Entry 2BB6 (X-ray diffraction, 2.00 A resolution); this record covers chain A.

Chain A:
Name: Transcobalamin II
Source organism: Bos taurus
UniProtKB: Q9XSC9 (TCO2_BOVIN); residues 1-414 here correspond to UniProt positions 19-432 (UniProt number = residue number + 18)
Sequence (414 residues; row label = number of the first residue in the row):
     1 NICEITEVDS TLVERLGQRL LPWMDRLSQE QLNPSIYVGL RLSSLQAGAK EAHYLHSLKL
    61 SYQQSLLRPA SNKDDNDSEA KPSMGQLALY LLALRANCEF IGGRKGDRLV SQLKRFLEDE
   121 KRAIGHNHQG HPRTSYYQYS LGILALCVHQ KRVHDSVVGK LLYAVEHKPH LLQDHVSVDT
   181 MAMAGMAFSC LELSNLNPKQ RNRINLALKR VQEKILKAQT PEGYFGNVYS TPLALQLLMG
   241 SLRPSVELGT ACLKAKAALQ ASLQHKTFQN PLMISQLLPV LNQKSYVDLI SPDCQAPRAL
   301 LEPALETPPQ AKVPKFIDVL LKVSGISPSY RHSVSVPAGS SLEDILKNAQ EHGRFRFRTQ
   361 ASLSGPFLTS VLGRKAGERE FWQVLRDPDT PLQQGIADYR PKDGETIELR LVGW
Disulfide bonds: Cys3-Cys252, Cys98-Cys294, Cys147-Cys190
Ion coordination: cobalamin Co near His175 (its only coordinating residue here)
Small-molecule neighbours: cobalamin (B12): Ser83, Gly85, Gln86, Leu89, Thr134, Ser135, Tyr137, Gln138, Leu141, His175, Val176, Asp179, Thr180, Asn227, Tyr229, Ser230, Leu233, Asn270, Leu272, Met273, Gln276, Ser362, Leu363, Ser364, Gly365, Pro366, Phe367, Leu368, Arg379, Phe381, Trp382, Gln383, Val384, Pro391, Leu392, Gln393, Gln394, Gly395, Trp414
Swiss-Prot annotation at these positions:
  - binding site (cob(II)alamin): Gln86, Thr134 to Gln138, His175 to Asp179, Asn227, Ser230, Gln276, Trp382 to Val384
  - glycosylation: Asn76 (N-linked (GlcNAc...) asparagine)
Reported in the primary citation:
  - binding site for cobalamin: His175, Val176, Phe367

In short:
Bound to chain A: cobalamin. Curated annotation (UniProt) lists 17 cob(II)alamin-binding residues. From the
paper: a binding site for cobalamin at His175, Val176 and Phe367.
Chain A is Transcobalamin II (Bos taurus); the structure, Structure of Cobalamin-complexed Bovine
Transcobalamin in Monoclinic Crystal Form, was determined by X-ray diffraction together with 2BB5 and 2BBC
from the same study.
